Entry 2WF2 (X-ray diffraction, 1.80 A resolution); this record covers chain A.

Chain A:
Name: Beta-secretase 1
From: Homo sapiens
Notes: EC 3.4.23.46
UniProtKB: P56817 (BACE1_HUMAN); residues 61-452 here = UniProt positions 61-452
Sequence (392 residues; row label = number of the first residue in the row):
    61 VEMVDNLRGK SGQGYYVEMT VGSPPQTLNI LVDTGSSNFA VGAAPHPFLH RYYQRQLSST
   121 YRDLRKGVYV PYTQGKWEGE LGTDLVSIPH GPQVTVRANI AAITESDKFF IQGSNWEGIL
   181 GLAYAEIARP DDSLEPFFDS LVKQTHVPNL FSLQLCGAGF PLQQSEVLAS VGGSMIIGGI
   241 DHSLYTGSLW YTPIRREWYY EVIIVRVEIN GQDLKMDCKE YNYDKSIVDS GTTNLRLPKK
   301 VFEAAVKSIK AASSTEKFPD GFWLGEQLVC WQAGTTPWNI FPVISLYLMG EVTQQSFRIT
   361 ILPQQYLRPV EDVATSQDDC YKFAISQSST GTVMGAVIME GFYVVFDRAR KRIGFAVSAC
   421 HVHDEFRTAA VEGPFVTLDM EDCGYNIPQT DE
Disordered / not traced: 61, 218-228, 448-452
Construct notes: engineered mutation Gln153 (Asn in P56817), Gln172 (Asn in P56817), Gln223 (Asn in P56817), Gln354 (Asn in P56817)
UniProt features mapped onto this chain:
  - active site: Asp93, Asp289
  - modified residue (N6-acetyllysine): Lys126, Lys275, Lys279, Lys285, Lys299, Lys300, Lys307
  - mutagenesis: Asp93 (D93N: Decreases beta-cleaved soluble APP production), Asp284 (D284N: Almost abolishes beta-cleaved soluble APP production)
Cystine bridges: Cys216-Cys420, Cys278-Cys443, Cys330-Cys380
Ligand contacts: 8-ethyl-N- (ZY2; n-{(1S,2R)-1-benzyl-2-hydroxy-3-[(3-methoxybenzyl)amino]propyl}-8-ethyl-1-methyl-3,4,7,8-tetrahydro-1h,6H-[1,2,5]thiadiazepino[5,4,3-de]quinoxaline-10-carboxamide 2,2-dioxide): Gly72, Gln73, Gly74, Leu91, Asp93, Gly95, Ser96, Pro131, Tyr132, Thr133, Gln134, Phe169, Ile171, Trp176, Ile179, Ile187, Tyr259, Ile287, Asp289, Gly291, Thr292, Thr293, Asn294, Arg296, Ser386

Overview:
Bound to chain A: 8-ethyl-N-. Curated annotation (UniProt) lists active-site residues Asp93 and Asp289 and 2
mutagenesis sites.
Chain A is Beta-secretase 1 (Homo sapiens); the structure, Human BACE-1 in complex with
8-ethyl-N-((1S,2R)-2-hydroxy-3-(((3-(methyloxy)phenyl)methyl)amino)-1-(phenylmethyl)propyl)-1-methyl-3,4,7,
8-tetrahydro-1H,6H-(1,2,5)thiadiazepino(5,4,3-de)quinoxaline-10- carboxamide 2,2-dioxide, was determined by
X-ray diffraction (same publication as 2WF1 and 2WF3).
